PDB entry 2E2G | X-ray diffraction, 2.40 A resolution | chains G and H of the 10 polymer chains in the assembly

# Chain G (and H)
Protein: Probable peroxiredoxin
Source organism: Aeropyrum pernix
Notes: EC 1.11.1.15; chain H of this document is another copy of the same molecule, construct and numbering; everything in this record applies to it too
UniProtKB: Q9Y9L0 (TDXH_AERPE); residue numbers follow UniProt; this construct covers 1-250
Amino-acid sequence (250 residues; row label = number of the first residue in the row):
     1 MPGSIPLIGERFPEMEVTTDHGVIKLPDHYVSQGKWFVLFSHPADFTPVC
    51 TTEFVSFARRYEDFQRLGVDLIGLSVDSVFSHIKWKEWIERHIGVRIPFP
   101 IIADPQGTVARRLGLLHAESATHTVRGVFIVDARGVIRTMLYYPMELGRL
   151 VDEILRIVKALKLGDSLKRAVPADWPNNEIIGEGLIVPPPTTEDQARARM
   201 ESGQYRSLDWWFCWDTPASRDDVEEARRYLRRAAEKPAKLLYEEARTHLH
Unresolved in the structure: 1-3, 117-120, 246-250
Differences from the reference sequence: engineered mutation Ser-207 (Cys in Q9Y9L0)
Curated features (UniProtKB/Swiss-Prot):
  - active site: Cys-50 (Cysteine sulfenic acid (-SOH) intermediate)
  - binding site (substrate): Arg-126
  - mutagenesis: Cys-50 (C50S: Abolishes enzyme activity), Cys-213 (C213S: Abolishes enzyme activity)
Reported in the primary citation:
  - catalytic residues: His-42, Arg-149 (proposed by the authors, not directly observed)

# Chain G / chain H interface
Contacting residue pairs (157):
  Ile-5(G) with Ile-5(H), hydrophobic
  Leu-7(G) with Gly-114(H); Thr-124(H)
  Ile-8(G) with Thr-124(H); Tyr-142(H); Pro-144(H), hydrophobic
  Phe-46(G) with Trp-211(H)
  Thr-47(G) with Trp-211(H)
  Pro-48(G) with Ile-186(H), hydrophobic; Pro-189(H); Trp-211(H)
  Val-49(G) with Ala-170(H), hydrophobic; Val-171(H)
  Thr-51(G) with Trp-211(H)
  Thr-52(G) with Pro-172(H); Ala-173(H), hydrogen bond (side chain-backbone); Asn-178(H); Ile-180(H); Phe-212(H)
  Glu-53(G) with Ala-173(H)
  Val-55(G) with Ile-180(H), hydrophobic
  Ser-56(G) with Ala-173(H); Asp-174(H), hydrogen bond
  Arg-59(G) with Glu-179(H), salt bridge
  Arg-60(G) with Glu-179(H), salt bridge
  Trp-88(G) with Leu-208(H); Asp-209(H), hydrogen bond; Trp-211(H), hydrophobic
  His-92(G) with Leu-208(H)
  Gly-114(G) with Leu-7(H)
  Thr-124(G) with Leu-7(H); Ile-8(H)
  Arg-138(G) with Pro-144(H); Glu-146(H), salt bridge
  Thr-139(G) with Tyr-142(H); Pro-144(H)
  Met-140(G) with Leu-141(H); Tyr-142(H), hydrogen bond (backbone-backbone)
  Leu-141(G) with Met-140(H); Leu-141(H), hydrophobic; Tyr-143(H), hydrophobic
  Tyr-142(G) with Ile-8(H); Thr-139(H); Met-140(H), hydrogen bond (backbone-backbone); Tyr-142(H), hydrophobic
  Tyr-143(G) with Ile-8(H); Glu-153(H), hydrogen bond; Arg-156(H)
  Pro-144(G) with Ile-8(H); Arg-138(H); Thr-139(H)
  Glu-146(G) with Arg-138(H), salt bridge; Leu-161(H); Ala-170(H); Val-171(H), hydrogen bond (backbone-backbone)
  Leu-147(G) with Ile-157(H), hydrophobic; Ala-160(H), hydrophobic; Leu-161(H), hydrophobic; Val-171(H), hydrophobic
  Gly-148(G) with Arg-156(H), hydrogen bond (backbone-side chain); Val-171(H), hydrogen bond (backbone-backbone); Ala-173(H)
  Arg-149(G) with Ala-173(H); Asp-174(H), hydrogen bond (backbone-backbone)
  Leu-150(G) with Glu-153(H); Arg-156(H); Asp-174(H)
  Val-151(G) with Asp-174(H), hydrogen bond (backbone-side chain)
  Glu-153(G) with Tyr-143(H), hydrogen bond; Leu-150(H)
  Arg-156(G) with Tyr-143(H); Gly-148(H), hydrogen bond (side chain-backbone); Leu-150(H)
  Ile-157(G) with Tyr-143(H)
  Ala-160(G) with Leu-147(H), hydrophobic
  Leu-161(G) with Glu-146(H); Leu-147(H), hydrophobic
  Ala-170(G) with Val-49(H), hydrophobic; Glu-146(H)
  Val-171(G) with Val-49(H); Glu-146(H), hydrogen bond (backbone-backbone); Leu-147(H); Gly-148(H), hydrogen bond (backbone-backbone)
  Pro-172(G) with Thr-52(H)
  Ala-173(G) with Thr-52(H), hydrogen bond (backbone-side chain); Glu-53(H); Gly-148(H); Arg-149(H)
  Asp-174(G) with Ser-56(H), hydrogen bond; Arg-149(H), hydrogen bond (backbone-backbone); Leu-150(H); Val-151(H), hydrogen bond (side chain-backbone)
  Asn-177(G) with Ala-233(H), hydrogen bond (side chain-backbone); Ala-234(H), hydrogen bond (side chain-backbone); Glu-235(H), hydrogen bond (side chain-backbone); Lys-236(H); Pro-237(H)
  Asn-178(G) with Thr-52(H); Pro-237(H); Leu-240(H)
  Glu-179(G) with Ser-56(H); Arg-59(H), salt bridge; Arg-60(H), salt bridge; Leu-240(H); Leu-241(H), hydrogen bond (backbone-backbone)
  Ile-180(G) with Val-55(H), hydrophobic; Ile-93(H), hydrophobic; Leu-240(H); Leu-241(H); Tyr-242(H), hydrogen bond (backbone-backbone)
  Ile-181(G) with Leu-240(H)
  Gly-182(G) with Leu-240(H)
  Glu-183(G) with Lys-236(H), salt bridge
  Ile-186(G) with Pro-48(H), hydrophobic; Thr-52(H)
  Pro-189(G) with Pro-48(H)
  Leu-208(G) with Trp-88(H); Ile-93(H), hydrophobic
  Asp-209(G) with Trp-88(H), hydrogen bond
  Trp-211(G) with Phe-46(H); Thr-47(H); Pro-48(H); Thr-51(H); Trp-88(H)
  Phe-212(G) with Thr-51(H); Thr-52(H)
  Trp-214(G) with Tyr-242(H), hydrophobic
  Arg-227(G) with Ala-234(H); Lys-236(H)
  Leu-230(G) with Leu-150(H), hydrophobic; Ala-233(H); Ala-234(H)
  Arg-231(G) with Ala-234(H)
  Ala-233(G) with Asn-177(H), hydrogen bond (backbone-side chain); Leu-230(H)
  Ala-234(G) with Asn-177(H), hydrogen bond (backbone-side chain); Arg-227(H); Leu-230(H); Arg-231(H)
  Glu-235(G) with Asn-177(H), hydrogen bond (backbone-side chain)
  Lys-236(G) with Pro-176(H); Asn-177(H), hydrogen bond (backbone-side chain); Gly-182(H); Glu-183(H), salt bridge; Arg-227(H)
  Pro-237(G) with Asn-177(H); Asn-178(H)
  Leu-240(G) with Asn-178(H); Glu-179(H); Ile-180(H); Ile-181(H); Gly-182(H)
  Leu-241(G) with Glu-179(H), hydrogen bond (backbone-backbone); Ile-180(H), hydrogen bond (backbone-backbone)
  Tyr-242(G) with Ile-180(H), hydrogen bond (backbone-backbone); Arg-206(H); Trp-214(H), hydrophobic
Interface residues without a listed pair, chain G (70 interface residues in all): Trp-85, Ile-93, Leu-115, Lys-239
Interface residues without a listed pair, chain H (73 interface residues in all): Trp-85, His-92, Leu-115, Leu-116, Lys-239

# Overview
The interface between chain G and chain H involves 70 residues on one side and 73 on the other, with 32
hydrogen bonds and 8 salt bridges. Polar contacts include Arg-59(G)/Glu-179(H), Arg-60(G)/Glu-179(H) and
Arg-138(G)/Glu-146(H). The paper reports catalytic residues His-42(G) and Arg-149(G).
Both chains are Probable peroxiredoxin (Aeropyrum pernix). Entry 2E2G (Crystal structure of archaeal
peroxiredoxin, thioredoxin peroxidase from Aeropyrum pernix K1 (pre-oxidation form)) was determined by X-ray
diffraction together with 2ZCT, 2E2M and 2NVL from the same study.
